Entry 8EF5 (electron microscopy, 3.30 A resolution); this record covers chains A and B of the 7 polymer chains in the assembly.

== Chain A ==
Protein: Guanine nucleotide-binding protein G(i) subunit alpha-1
Organism: Homo sapiens
Reference sequence: P63096 (GNAI1_HUMAN); residue numbers follow UniProt; this construct covers 1-354
Sequence (354 residues; each row starts with the number of its first residue):
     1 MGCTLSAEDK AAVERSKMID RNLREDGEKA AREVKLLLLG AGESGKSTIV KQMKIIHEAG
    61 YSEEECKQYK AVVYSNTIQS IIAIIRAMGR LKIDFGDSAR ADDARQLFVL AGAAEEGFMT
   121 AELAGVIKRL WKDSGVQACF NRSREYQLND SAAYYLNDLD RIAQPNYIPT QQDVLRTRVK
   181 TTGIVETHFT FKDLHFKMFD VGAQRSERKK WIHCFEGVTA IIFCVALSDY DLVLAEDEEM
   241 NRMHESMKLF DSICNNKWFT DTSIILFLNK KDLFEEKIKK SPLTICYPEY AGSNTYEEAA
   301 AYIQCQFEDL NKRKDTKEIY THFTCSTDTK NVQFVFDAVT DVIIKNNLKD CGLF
Not modelled in the structure: 1-3, 56-181
Construct notes: conflict Ala203 (Gly in P63096), Ser326 (Ala in P63096)
UniProt features mapped onto this chain:
  - region: Lys35 to Thr48 (G1 motif), Asp173 to Thr181 (G2 motif), Phe196 to Gly202, Gln204, Arg205 (G3 motif), Ile265 to Asp272 (G4 motif), Thr324, Cys325, Thr327 to Thr329 (G5 motif)
  - binding site (GTP): Glu43 to Thr48, Ser151, Leu175 to Thr181, Asp200 to Gly202, Gln204, Asn269 to Asp272
  - binding site (Mg(2+)): Ser47, Thr181
  - modified residue: Arg178 (ADP-ribosylarginine), Gln204 (Deamidated glutamine), Cys351 (ADP-ribosylcysteine)
  - lipidation: Gly2 (N-myristoyl glycine), Cys3 (S-palmitoyl cysteine)
  - natural variant: Gly40 (G40C: In NEDHISB; G40R: In NEDHISB), Gly45 (G45D: In NEDHISB), Thr48 (T48I: In NEDHISB; T48K: In NEDHISB), Gln52 (Q52P: In NEDHISB), Ser75 (deletion: In NEDHISB; uncertain significance), Gln172 (deletion: In NEDHISB), Asp173 (D173V: In NEDHISB), Glu186 to Phe189 (deletion: In NEDHISB; uncertain significance), Cys224 (C224Y: In NEDHISB), Lys270 (K270N: In NEDHISB; K270R: In NEDHISB), Asp272 (D272G: In NEDHISB), Val332 (V332E: In NEDHISB; uncertain significance)
  - mutagenesis: Gly42 (G42R: Abolishes switch to an activated conformation and dissociation from beta and gamma subunits upon GTP binding. Abolishes interaction with RGS family members), Glu116 (E116L: Enhances interaction (inactive GDP-bound) with RGS14), Gln147 (Q147L: Enhances interaction (inactive GDP-bound) with RGS14), Glu245 (E245L: Enhances interaction (inactive GDP-bound) with RGS14)

== Chain B ==
Protein: Guanine nucleotide-binding protein G(I)/G(S)/G(T) subunit beta-1
Organism: Rattus norvegicus
Reference sequence: P54311 (GBB1_RAT); numbering as in UniProt (aligned over 2-340)
Sequence (353 residues; numbered -12 to 340; the number before each row is that of its first residue; numbers below 1 keep their minus sign (Met-12 is residue -12)):
   -12 MHHHHHHHHG SLLQSELDQL RQEAEQLKNQ IRDARKACAD ATLSQITNNI DPVGRIQMRT
    48 RRTLRGHLAK IYAMHWGTDS RLLVSASQDG KLIIWDSYTT NKVHAIPLRS SWVMTCAYAP
   108 SGNYVACGGL DNICSIYNLK TREGNVRVSR ELAGHTGYLS CCRFLDDNQI VTSSGDTTCA
   168 LWDIETGQQT TTFTGHTGDV MSLSLAPDTR LFVSGACDAS AKLWDVREGM CRQTFTGHES
   228 DINAICFFPN GNAFATGSDD ATCRLFDLRA DQELMTYSHD NIICGITSVS FSKSGRLLLA
   288 GYDDFNCNVW DALKADRAGV LAGHDNRVSC LGVTDDGMAV ATGSWDSFLK IWN
Not modelled in the structure: -12 to 4
Construct notes: expression tag (-12 to 1)
UniProt features mapped onto this chain:
  - modified residue: Ser2 (N-acetylserine), His266 (Phosphohistidine)

== How chain A and chain B interact ==
Contacting residue pairs - 36 pairs, chain A then chain B:
  Ala12(A) with Asn88(B)
  Val13(A) with Asn88(B)
  Arg15(A) with Val90(B), hydrogen bond (side chain-backbone)
  Ser16(A) with Asn88(B); Lys89(B), hydrogen bond (side chain-backbone)
  Ile19(A) with Lys89(B); Ala92(B), hydrophobic
  Asp20(A) with Lys89(B), salt bridge
  Leu23(A) with Gly53(B); Lys78(B); Ile80(B), hydrophobic; Lys89(B)
  Asp26(A) with Lys78(B), salt bridge
  Thr182(A) with Asp118(B); Asn119(B)
  Gly183(A) with Leu117(B); Asn119(B)
  Ile184(A) with Leu117(B)
  Phe199(A) with Trp99(B)
  Gln204(A) with Leu117(B), hydrogen bond (side chain-backbone)
  Ser206(A) with Tyr145(B); Gly162(B); Asp186(B)
  Glu207(A) with Asp186(B), hydrogen bond (backbone-side chain)
  Lys210(A) with Tyr145(B); Cys204(B); Asp228(B), salt bridge
  Trp211(A) with Tyr145(B)
  His213(A) with Tyr59(B); Trp332(B)
  Cys214(A) with Tyr59(B), hydrogen bond; Trp99(B)
  Phe215(A) with Trp99(B), hydrophobic
  Glu216(A) with Lys57(B), salt bridge
  Trp258(A) with Arg314(B); Trp332(B), hydrophobic
Also at the interface, not in a pair above, chain A (25 interface residues in all): Asp9, Gly27, Arg205
Also at the interface, not in a pair above, chain B (28 interface residues in all): Leu55, Thr87, His91, Met101, Thr143, Met188, Asn230, Asp246

== In short ==
25 residues of chain A and 28 residues of chain B are in contact; the contacts include 5 hydrogen bonds and 4
salt bridges. Among the polar pairs are Asp20(A)-Lys89(B), Asp26(A)-Lys78(B) and Lys210(A)-Asp228(B).
Here chain A is Guanine nucleotide-binding protein G(i) subunit alpha-1 (Homo sapiens) and chain B is Guanine
nucleotide-binding protein G(I)/G(S)/G(T) subunit beta-1 (Rattus norvegicus). Entry 8EF5 (Fentanyl-bound
mu-opioid receptor-Gi complex) was determined by electron microscopy together with 8EF6, 8EFB, 8EFL, 8EFO and
8EFQ from the same study.
